PDB entry 6SGA | electron microscopy, 3.10 A resolution | chains F7 and CA of the 72 polymer chains in the assembly

== Chain F7 ==
Protein: mt-SAF7 (KRIPP10)
From: Trypanosoma brucei brucei
UniProt: Q57UW6 (Q57UW6_TRYB2); numbering as in UniProt (aligned over 1-679)
Chain sequence (679 residues; row label = number of the first residue in the row):
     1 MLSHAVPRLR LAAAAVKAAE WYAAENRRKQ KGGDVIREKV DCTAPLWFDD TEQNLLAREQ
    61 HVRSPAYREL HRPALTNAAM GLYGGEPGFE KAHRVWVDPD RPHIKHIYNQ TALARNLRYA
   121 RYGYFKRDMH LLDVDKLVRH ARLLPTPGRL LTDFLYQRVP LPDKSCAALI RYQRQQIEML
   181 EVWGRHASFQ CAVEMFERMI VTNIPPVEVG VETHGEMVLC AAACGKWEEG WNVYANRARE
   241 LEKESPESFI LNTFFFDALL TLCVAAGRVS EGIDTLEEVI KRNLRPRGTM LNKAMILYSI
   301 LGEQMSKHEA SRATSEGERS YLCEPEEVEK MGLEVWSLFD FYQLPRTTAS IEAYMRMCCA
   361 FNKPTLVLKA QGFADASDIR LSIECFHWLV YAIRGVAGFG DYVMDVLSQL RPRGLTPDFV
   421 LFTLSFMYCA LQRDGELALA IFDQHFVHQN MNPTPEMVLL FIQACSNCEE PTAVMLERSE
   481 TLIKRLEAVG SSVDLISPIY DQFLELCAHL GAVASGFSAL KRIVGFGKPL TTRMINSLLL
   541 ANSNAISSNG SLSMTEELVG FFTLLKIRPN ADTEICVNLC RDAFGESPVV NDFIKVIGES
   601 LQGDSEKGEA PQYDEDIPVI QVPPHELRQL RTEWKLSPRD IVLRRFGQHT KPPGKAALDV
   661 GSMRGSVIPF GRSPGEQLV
Unresolved in the structure: 1-9, 313-320
Sequence notes: conflict Ile-36 (Thr in Q57UW6), Glu-470 (Lys in Q57UW6), Val-474 (Ala in Q57UW6)

== Chain CA ==
Molecule: 9S rRNA
From: Trypanosoma brucei brucei
Sequence (474 nucleotides; each row starts with the number of its first residue; note: 146 numbers in that range are skipped by the numbering (no residue carries them; nothing is unmodelled there)):
     1 UAAAUUAUGG UCAAUUGUUA GUAUUCAUAU UAAUUUUUUU AAAUGUUUUA UCAUUUUAUA
    61 AAGGUUUAUU UUUGAAAGAU UUUUUGUAUA AAAUUUUAGG AAUAGUUAAU AAUAAUUUAU
   121 AAUUUUGAUU AGAUUGUUUU GUUAAUGCUA UUAGAUGGGU GUGGAAAAAU AAAAAAAAUA
   181 AUUAAUAUAU AUCAAUAAUA AAUUAAAUUA AUCUAUUAGU CAGAAAUGGA UGCCAGCCGU
   241 UGCGGUAAUU UCUAUGCUUU UAAAUAUUAU ACAAUUAUCA UAUUAAAUUG UUAAGUGCUG
   301 AUUUAACCAA UAAAAAUAUA AAUAAUUUUU AUUUGUUUUU AAACACCAUU AGGUAUAUGC
   361 AAAUAUAAAA UUAUAGUAAU UAU
   530 AGAAAUUAAA AAGGUAUUGU UGCCCACCAA UUUUUAUAAU AAAAAUAACG UGCAGUAAUU
   590 AAUAUAUUUA UAAAAAUAUA UUUUUUUUUU X
Unresolved in the structure: 543-553
Modified / non-standard residues: UBD (uridine 3',5'-bis(dihydrogen phosphate)) at position 620
Metal / ion sites: Mg2+ site 1: A75, A76; Mg2+ site 2 near U117 (its only coordinating residue here)

== Interface between chain F7 and chain CA ==
Contacting residue pairs (75; chain F7 residue first):
  Thr-76(F7) / U103(CA)  phosphate contact
  Asn-77(F7) / A102(CA)  phosphate contact
  Asn-77(F7) / U103(CA)  hydrogen bond to the phosphate
  Tyr-83(F7) / U130(CA)  sugar contact
  Tyr-83(F7) / A131(CA)  sugar contact
  Lys-91(F7) / A102(CA)  phosphate contact
  Ala-92(F7) / A102(CA)  hydrogen bond to the phosphate
  Gln-110(F7) / U326(CA)  hydrogen bond to the phosphate
  Thr-111(F7) / U125(CA)  base contact
  Leu-113(F7) / G100(CA)  phosphate contact
  Leu-113(F7) / A101(CA)  phosphate contact
  Arg-115(F7) / U326(CA)  hydrogen bond to the sugar
  Arg-115(F7) / U327(CA)  phosphate contact
  Leu-117(F7) / U327(CA)  phosphate contact
  Arg-118(F7) / U328(CA)  phosphate contact
  Arg-118(F7) / A363(CA)  salt bridge to the phosphate
  Arg-121(F7) / U328(CA)  salt bridge to the phosphate
  Arg-121(F7) / U329(CA)  salt bridge to the phosphate
  Arg-121(F7) / A362(CA)  salt bridge to the phosphate
  Tyr-122(F7) / C360(CA)  sugar contact
  Tyr-122(F7) / A361(CA)  sugar contact
  Tyr-122(F7) / A362(CA)  phosphate contact
  Gly-123(F7) / A361(CA)  phosphate contact
  Tyr-124(F7) / A362(CA)  phosphate contact
  Tyr-124(F7) / A363(CA)  hydrogen bond to the phosphate
  Lys-126(F7) / G335(CA)  base contact
  Lys-126(F7) / C360(CA)  hydrogen bond to the base
  Lys-126(F7) / A361(CA)  hydrogen bond to the sugar
  Arg-142(F7) / U327(CA)  hydrogen bond to the phosphate
  Arg-142(F7) / U328(CA)  salt bridge to the phosphate
  Leu-143(F7) / U328(CA)  phosphate contact
  Leu-143(F7) / U329(CA)  phosphate contact
  Leu-143(F7) / A361(CA)  phosphate contact
  Thr-146(F7) / U291(CA)  hydrogen bond to the base
  Thr-146(F7) / U292(CA)  base contact
  Arg-149(F7) / U291(CA)  hydrogen bond to the sugar
  Arg-149(F7) / G359(CA)  hydrogen bond to the phosphate
  Arg-149(F7) / C360(CA)  salt bridge to the phosphate
  Asp-153(F7) / G359(CA)  base contact
  Asp-153(F7) / C360(CA)  hydrogen bond to the sugar
  Tyr-156(F7) / U336(CA)  base contact
  Tyr-156(F7) / U337(CA)  hydrogen bond to the base
  Tyr-156(F7) / G359(CA)  base contact
  Gln-157(F7) / U336(CA)  hydrogen bond to the sugar
  Arg-158(F7) / U337(CA)  hydrogen bond to the phosphate
  Arg-158(F7) / U338(CA)  salt bridge to the phosphate
  Arg-158(F7) / U340(CA)  hydrogen bond to the base
  Gln-176(F7) / U292(CA)  hydrogen bond to the base
  Ala-187(F7) / U292(CA)  phosphate contact
  Ala-187(F7) / A293(CA)  phosphate contact
  Ser-188(F7) / U292(CA)  hydrogen bond to the base
  Cys-191(F7) / U292(CA)  hydrogen bond to the sugar
  Arg-644(F7) / A325(CA)  hydrogen bond to the phosphate
  Arg-644(F7) / U326(CA)  salt bridge to the phosphate
  Arg-644(F7) / U327(CA)  hydrogen bond to the base
  Gly-647(F7) / U327(CA)  sugar contact
  Gly-647(F7) / U328(CA)  sugar contact
  Gln-648(F7) / U327(CA)  hydrogen bond to the sugar
  His-649(F7) / U327(CA)  base contact
  His-649(F7) / U328(CA)  stacking on the base
  Thr-650(F7) / U327(CA)  hydrogen bond to the base
  Pro-652(F7) / U281(CA)  sugar contact
  Pro-652(F7) / U327(CA)  base contact
  Ala-656(F7) / A322(CA)  sugar contact
  Ala-657(F7) / A322(CA)  sugar contact
  Leu-658(F7) / A322(CA)  sugar contact
  Arg-664(F7) / U270(CA)  phosphate contact
  Arg-664(F7) / A370(CA)  hydrogen bond to the phosphate
  Arg-664(F7) / U371(CA)  salt bridge to the phosphate
  Gly-665(F7) / U270(CA)  phosphate contact
  Ser-666(F7) / A269(CA)  hydrogen bond to the sugar
  Arg-672(F7) / A145(CA)  base contact
  Arg-672(F7) / A269(CA)  sugar contact
  Arg-672(F7) / U270(CA)  base contact
  Ser-673(F7) / U270(CA)  hydrogen bond to the base
Other interface residues (no listed pair), chain F7 (46 interface residues in all): Leu-75, Ala-78, Val-642, Lys-655
Other interface residues (no listed pair), chain CA (34 interface residues in all): G147, A280

== Overview ==
46 residues of chain F7 face 34 of chain CA across their interface, with 26 hydrogen bonds, 9 salt bridges and
1 aromatic stacking contact. Among the polar pairs are Lys-126(F7)/C360(CA), Thr-146(F7)/U291(CA) and
Tyr-156(F7)/U337(CA). A75(CA) and A76(CA) coordinate Mg2+ site 1.
Here chain F7 is mt-SAF7 (KRIPP10) and chain CA is 9S rRNA, both from Trypanosoma brucei brucei. Entry 6SGA
(Body domain of the mt-SSU assemblosome from Trypanosoma brucei) was determined by electron microscopy
together with 6SGB and 6SG9 from the same study.
